Entry 9GVK (electron microscopy, 3.50 A resolution); this record covers chains C and E of the 4 polymer chains in the assembly.

# Chain C
Protein: Lipoprotein-releasing system transmembrane protein LolC
Source organism: Escherichia coli K-12
UniProt: P0ADC3 (LOLC_ECOLI); residues 1-399 here = UniProt positions 1-399
Sequence (399 residues; each row starts with the number of its first residue):
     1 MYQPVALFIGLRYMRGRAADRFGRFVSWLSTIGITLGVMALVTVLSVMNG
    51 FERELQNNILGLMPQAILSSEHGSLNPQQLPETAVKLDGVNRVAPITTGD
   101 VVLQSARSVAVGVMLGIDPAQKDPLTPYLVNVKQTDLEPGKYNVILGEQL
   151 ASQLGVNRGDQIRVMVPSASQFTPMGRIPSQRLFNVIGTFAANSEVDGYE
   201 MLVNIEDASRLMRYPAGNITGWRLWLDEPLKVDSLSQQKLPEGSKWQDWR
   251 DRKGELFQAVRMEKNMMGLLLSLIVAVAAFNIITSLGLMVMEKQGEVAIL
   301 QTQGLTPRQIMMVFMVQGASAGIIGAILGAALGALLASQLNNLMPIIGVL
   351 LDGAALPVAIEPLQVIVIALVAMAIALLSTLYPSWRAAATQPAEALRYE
Unresolved in the structure: 1, 213-216, 399
From the paper describing this entry:
  - mutagenesis - L60D, M63D, T302A: decreased growth
  - mutagenesis - W249D: abolished growth
  - mutagenesis - T98D, V196D, Y199D: unchanged growth
  - mutagenesis - L60D, M63D: abolished binding to lipoprotein
  - contacts within the chain: Leu60-Trp249, Met63-Trp249

# Chain E
Protein: Lipoprotein-releasing system transmembrane protein LolE
Source organism: Escherichia coli K-12
UniProt: P75958 (LOLE_ECOLI); numbering as in UniProt (aligned over 1-414)
Sequence (414 residues; row label = number of the first residue in the row):
     1 MAMPLSLLIGLRFSRGRRRGGMVSLISVISTIGIALGVAVLIVGLSAMNG
    51 FERELNNRILAVVPHGEIEAVDQPWTNWQEALDHVQKVPGIAAAAPYINF
   101 TGLVESGANLRAIQVKGVNPQQEQRLSALPSFVQGDAWRNFKAGEQQIII
   151 GKGVADALKVKQGDWVSIMIPNSNPEHKLMQPKRVRLHVAGILQLSGQLD
   201 HSFAMIPLADAQQYLDMGSSVSGIALKMTDVFNANKLVRDAGEVTNSYVY
   251 IKSWIGTYGYMYRDIQMIRAIMYLAMVLVIGVACFNIVSTLVMAVKDKSG
   301 DIAVLRTLGAKDGLIRAIFVWYGLLAGLFGSLCGVIIGVVVSLQLTPIIE
   351 WIEKLIGHQFLSSDIYFIDFLPSELHWLDVFYVLVTALLLSLLASWYPAR
   401 RASNIDPARVLSGQ
Unresolved in the structure: 1-3
From the paper describing this entry:
  - mutagenesis - L60D, V63D, H65D, Y97D, L126D, L199D, F203D, T307A: decreased growth
  - mutagenesis - L103D, I113D, W254D: abolished growth
  - mutagenesis - T101A, Q114A: unchanged growth
  - mutagenesis - L60D, V63D, H65D: unchanged binding to lipoprotein

# Interface between chain C and chain E
Residue-residue contacts - 89 pairs, chain C then chain E:
  Arg17(C) - Gly413(E)  hydrogen bond (side chain-backbone)
  Phe22(C) - Val292(E)  hydrophobic
  Phe22(C) - Arg401(E)
  Val26(C) - Lys296(E)
  Leu29(C) - Ser289(E)
  Leu29(C) - Met293(E)  hydrophobic
  Ile32(C) - Phe285(E)  hydrophobic
  Gly33(C) - Phe285(E)
  Leu36(C) - Phe285(E)  hydrophobic
  Ala40(C) - Leu278(E)
  Ala40(C) - Val282(E)  hydrophobic
  Thr43(C) - Leu278(E)
  Val44(C) - Leu278(E)  hydrophobic
  Val47(C) - Ile271(E)  hydrophobic
  Val47(C) - Leu274(E)  hydrophobic
  Phe51(C) - Met267(E)  hydrophobic
  Phe51(C) - Ile268(E)  hydrophobic
  Phe51(C) - Ile271(E)  hydrophobic
  Glu54(C) - Met267(E)
  Leu55(C) - Asp264(E)
  Asn58(C) - Arg263(E)
  Ile59(C) - Asp264(E)
  Val102(C) - Ala112(E)  hydrophobic
  Ala106(C) - Lys178(E)
  Ala106(C) - Leu179(E)  hydrogen bond (backbone-backbone)
  Arg107(C) - Lys178(E)
  Val109(C) - Thr101(E)
  Val109(C) - Leu179(E)  hydrophobic
  Pro167(C) - Leu110(E)
  Pro167(C) - Arg111(E)
  Pro167(C) - Ala112(E)
  Ser168(C) - Leu110(E)
  Ser170(C) - Leu110(E)
  Phe172(C) - Ala108(E)  hydrophobic
  Arg177(C) - Glu105(E)
  Arg177(C) - Leu110(E)
  Arg177(C) - Arg186(E)
  Ser194(C) - Tyr260(E)
  Glu195(C) - Tyr260(E)
  Arg252(C) - His201(E)
  Lys253(C) - Gln198(E)
  Lys253(C) - Met261(E)
  Gly254(C) - Gln198(E)
  Glu255(C) - Arg58(E)
  Glu255(C) - Ile59(E)
  Glu255(C) - Gln198(E)
  Glu255(C) - Met261(E)
  Leu256(C) - Met261(E)  hydrophobic
  Gln258(C) - Arg58(E)
  Met262(C) - Leu371(E)  hydrophobic
  Glu263(C) - Ile268(E)
  Asn265(C) - Ile368(E)
  Asn265(C) - Asp369(E)
  Met266(C) - Ala47(E)
  Met266(C) - Phe51(E)  hydrophobic
  Met266(C) - Met272(E)  hydrophobic
  Met266(C) - Asp369(E)
  Met267(C) - Ile271(E)  hydrophobic
  Met267(C) - Ala275(E)  hydrophobic
  Leu269(C) - Ala47(E)  hydrophobic
  Leu269(C) - Asp369(E)
  Leu269(C) - Phe370(E)  hydrophobic
  Leu270(C) - Ala275(E)  hydrophobic
  Leu273(C) - Val40(E)
  Leu273(C) - Val43(E)  hydrophobic
  Ile274(C) - Val279(E)  hydrophobic
  Val277(C) - Val40(E)  hydrophobic
  Val277(C) - Val282(E)  hydrophobic
  Val277(C) - Ala283(E)  hydrophobic
  Phe280(C) - Ile32(E)  hydrophobic
  Phe280(C) - Gly33(E)
  Phe280(C) - Leu36(E)  hydrophobic
  Phe280(C) - Asn286(E)
  Asn281(C) - Asn286(E)
  Asn281(C) - Ser289(E)
  Thr284(C) - Ile29(E)
  Leu288(C) - Leu25(E)  hydrophobic
  Leu288(C) - Ile26(E)  hydrophobic
  Leu288(C) - Ile29(E)  hydrophobic
  Leu288(C) - Met293(E)  hydrophobic
  Met291(C) - Leu25(E)  hydrophobic
  Leu350(C) - Gln266(E)
  Leu350(C) - Ala270(E)  hydrophobic
  Leu351(C) - Tyr262(E)  hydrogen bond (backbone-side chain)
  Leu351(C) - Gln266(E)
  Asp352(C) - Tyr262(E)  hydrogen bond
  Asp352(C) - Arg263(E)
  Ala354(C) - Met267(E)
  Tyr398(C) - Arg18(E)
Interface residues without a listed pair, chain C (66 interface residues in all): Asp20, Gln104, Ser105, Val111, Pro179, Asn193, Gly268, Ser272, Ala276, Met289, Gln294, Leu340, Gly353
Interface residues without a listed pair, chain E (66 interface residues in all): Gly44, Met48, Leu103, Ser167, His177, Met180, Phe232, Arg269, Met276, Gly281, Phe367, Tyr397, Pro398

# In short
Chain C and chain E each contribute 66 residues to their interface; the contacts include 4 hydrogen bonds.
Polar contacts include Arg17(C)-Gly413(E), Leu351(C)-Tyr262(E) and Asp352(C)-Tyr262(E). From the paper: L60D,
V63D and H65D of chain E, among others, reduce growth; contacts within the chain involving Leu60(C), Trp249(C)
and Met63(C); 20 substitutions were tested in all.
Here chain C is Lipoprotein-releasing system transmembrane protein LolC and chain E is Lipoprotein-releasing
system transmembrane protein LolE, both from Escherichia coli K-12. Entry 9GVK (Cryo-EM structure of
endogenous ATP-bound LolCDE with LolD-E171Q mutations in nanodiscs) was determined by electron microscopy
(same publication as 9GRC).
